Entry 5CGN (X-ray diffraction, 2.20 A resolution); this record covers chains G and H of the 8 polymer chains in the assembly.

== Chain G (and H) ==
Molecule: L-ACPC8-Ala-Magainin
Notes: chain H of this document is another copy of the same molecule, construct and numbering; everything in this record applies to it too
Sequence (23 residues; row label = number of the first residue in the row):
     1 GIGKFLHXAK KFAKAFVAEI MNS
Not modelled in the structure: 23
Modified positions: XCP ((1S,2S)-2-aminocyclopentanecarboxylic acid) at position 8

== Interface between chain G and chain H ==
Pairs across the interface - 18 pairs, chain G then chain H:
  G1(G) - E19(H)
  F5(G) - F12(H)  hydrophobic
  F5(G) - A15(H)
  F5(G) - F16(H)  hydrophobic
  XCP_8(G) - K11(H)
  XCP_8(G) - F12(H)
  XCP_8(G) - A15(H)
  A9(G) - F12(H)
  K11(G) - XCP_8(H)
  F12(G) - F5(H)  hydrophobic
  F12(G) - XCP_8(H)
  F12(G) - A9(H)  hydrophobic
  F12(G) - F12(H)  hydrophobic
  A15(G) - F5(H)
  A15(G) - XCP_8(H)
  F16(G) - F5(H)  hydrophobic
  E19(G) - G1(H)
  E19(G) - F5(H)
Interface residues without a listed pair, chain G (10 interface residues in all): I2
Interface residues without a listed pair, chain H (10 interface residues in all): I2

== Overview ==
Chain G and chain H each contribute 10 residues to their interface.
Both chains are L-ACPC8-Ala-Magainin. Entry 5CGN (Structure of quasiracemic Ala-Magainin 2 with a beta amino
acid substitution at position 8) was determined by X-ray diffraction (same publication as 5CGO).
